6EMS - chain A; structure by X-ray diffraction, 2.00 A resolution.

[Chain A]
Molecule: tRNA (guanine(9)-/adenine(9)-N1)-methyltransferase
From: Thermococcus kodakarensis (strain ATCC BAA-918 / JCM 12380 / KOD1)
Notes: EC 2.1.1.218, 2.1.1.221
UniProtKB: Q5JD38 (TRM10_THEKO); residues 1-344 here = UniProt positions 1-344
Amino-acid sequence (364 residues; numbered -19 to 344; the number before each row is that of its first residue; numbers below 1 keep their minus sign (Met-19 is residue -19)):
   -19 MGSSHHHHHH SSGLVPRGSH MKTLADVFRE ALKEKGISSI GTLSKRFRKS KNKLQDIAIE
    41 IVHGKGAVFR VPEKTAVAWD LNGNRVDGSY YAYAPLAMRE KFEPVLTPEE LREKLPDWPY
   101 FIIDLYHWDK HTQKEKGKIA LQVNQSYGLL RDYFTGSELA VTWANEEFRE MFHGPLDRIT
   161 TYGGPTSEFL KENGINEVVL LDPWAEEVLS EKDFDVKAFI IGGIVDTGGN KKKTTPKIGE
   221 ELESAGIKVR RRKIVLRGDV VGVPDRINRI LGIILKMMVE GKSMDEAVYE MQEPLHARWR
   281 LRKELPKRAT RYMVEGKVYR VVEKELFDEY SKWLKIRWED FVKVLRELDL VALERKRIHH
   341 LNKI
Unresolved in the structure: -19 to -1, 204-217, 236-244, 267-344
Sequence notes: initiating methionine (-19); expression tag (-18 to 0); engineered mutation Ala77 (Cys in Q5JD38), Ala120 (Cys in Q5JD38)
From the paper describing this entry:
  - conformationally variable residues (order/disorder transition): Ile204 to Lys217, Leu236 to Pro244
  - catalytic residues: Asp206, Asp245
  - mutagenesis - Q122A (37 +/- 2%), D206A (63 +/- 2%), D206A/D245A (2 +/- 1%), D206L (39 +/- 3%), D206N (78 +/- 3%), D206N/D245N (58 +/- 11%), D245A (51 +/- 2%), D245L (7 +/- 2%), D245N (82 +/- 4 %): decreased catalytic activity
  - mutagenesis - D245N: decreased binding to tRNA-A
  - mutagenesis - D206L/D245L: abolished catalytic activity

[Overview]
The paper reports catalytic residues Asp206 and Asp245; Q122A, D206A and D206A/D245A, among others, reduce
catalytic activity; 10 substitutions were tested in all.
Chain A is tRNA (guanine(9)-/adenine(9)-N1)-methyltransferase (Thermococcus kodakarensis (strain ATCC BAA-918
/ JCM 12380 / KOD1)); the structure, Crystal Structure of dual specific Trm10 construct from Thermococcus
kodakaraensis, was determined by X-ray diffraction, deposited together with 6EMT, 6EMU and 6EMV.
